PDB entry 5G3L | X-ray diffraction, 1.72 A resolution | chains F and G of the 5 polymer chains in the assembly

Chain F (and G):
Molecule: Heat-labile enterotoxin iib, B chain
From: Escherichia coli
Notes: chain G of this document is another copy of the same molecule, construct and numbering; everything in this record applies to it too
UniProt: P43529 (E2BB_ECOLX); residues 1-99 here correspond to UniProt positions 24-122 (UniProt number = residue number + 23)
Chain sequence (99 residues; each row starts with the number of its first residue):
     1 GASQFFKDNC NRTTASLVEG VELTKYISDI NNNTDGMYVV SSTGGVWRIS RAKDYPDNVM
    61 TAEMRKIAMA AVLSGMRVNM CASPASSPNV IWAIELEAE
Disulfides: Cys10-Cys81
Small-molecule neighbours: N-acetyl-alpha-neuraminic acid (SIA): Ile30, Asn31, Asn32

Chain F / chain G interface:
Pairs across the interface - 53 pairs, chain F then chain G:
  Gly1(F) with Lys25(G), hydrogen bond (backbone-side chain)
  Phe5(F) with Ile27(G), hydrophobic; Tyr38(G), hydrophobic; Val46(G), hydrophobic; Pro88(G), hydrophobic
  Phe6(F) with Ile27(G), hydrophobic
  Asn9(F) with Asp29(G); Thr34(G)
  Arg12(F) with Thr34(G)
  Thr13(F) with Asn31(G)
  Ser50(F) with Ile30(G)
  Tyr55(F) with Arg51(G), hydrogen bond; Ala52(G), hydrogen bond (side chain-backbone); Lys53(G)
  Pro56(F) with Arg51(G)
  Asp57(F) with Ile30(G)
  Val59(F) with Arg65(G)
  Met60(F) with Ser28(G), hydrogen bond (backbone-side chain); Asp29(G); Ile30(G), hydrophobic; Asp35(G); Gly36(G); Met37(G), hydrophobic; Arg51(G)
  Glu63(F) with Tyr26(G), hydrogen bond; Met37(G); Arg65(G), salt bridge; Met69(G)
  Met64(F) with Ser28(G)
  Lys66(F) with Met69(G)
  Ile67(F) with Tyr26(G), hydrophobic
  Met76(F) with Val72(G); Leu73(G), hydrophobic
  Cys81(F) with Asn31(G)
  Trp92(F) with Asp29(G); Ile30(G), hydrogen bond (backbone-backbone); Asn31(G)
  Ala93(F) with Ser28(G); Asp29(G)
  Ile94(F) with Tyr26(G); Ile27(G); Ser28(G), hydrogen bond (backbone-backbone)
  Glu95(F) with Lys25(G); Tyr26(G); Ile27(G)
  Leu96(F) with Thr24(G); Lys25(G); Tyr26(G), hydrogen bond (backbone-backbone); Met69(G), hydrophobic
  Glu97(F) with Thr24(G); Lys25(G), salt bridge
  Ala98(F) with Thr24(G), hydrogen bond (backbone-backbone); Val72(G)
Also at the interface, not in a pair above, chain F (27 interface residues in all): Ser3, Ala70
Also at the interface, not in a pair above, chain G (23 interface residues in all): Val40

Summary:
The interface between chain F and chain G involves 27 residues on one side and 23 on the other; the contacts
include 9 hydrogen bonds and 2 salt bridges. Polar contacts include Glu63(F)-Arg65(G), Glu97(F)-Lys25(G) and
Gly1(F)-Lys25(G). Chain F binds N-acetyl-alpha-neuraminic acid.
Chain F and chain G are both Heat-labile enterotoxin iib, B chain (Escherichia coli); the structure,
Escherichia coli heat labile enterotoxin type iib B-pentamer complexed with sialylated sugar, was determined
by X-ray diffraction.
